Entry 7FP3 (X-ray diffraction, 1.76 A resolution); this record covers chains A and B.

[Chain A]
Molecule: Pre-mRNA-splicing factor 8
Organism: Saccharomyces cerevisiae S288C
UniProt: P33334 (PRP8_YEAST); residues 1836-2090 here = UniProt positions 1836-2090
Amino-acid sequence (258 residues; each row starts with the number of its first residue):
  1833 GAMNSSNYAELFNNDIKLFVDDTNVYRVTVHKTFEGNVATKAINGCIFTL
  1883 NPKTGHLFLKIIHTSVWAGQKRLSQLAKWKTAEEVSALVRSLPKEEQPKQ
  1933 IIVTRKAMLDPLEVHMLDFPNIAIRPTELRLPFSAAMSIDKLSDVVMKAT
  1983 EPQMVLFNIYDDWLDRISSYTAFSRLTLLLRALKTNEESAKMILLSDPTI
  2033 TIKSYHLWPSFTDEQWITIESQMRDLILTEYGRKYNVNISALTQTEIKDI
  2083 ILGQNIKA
Unresolved in the structure: 2070-2090
Sequence notes: expression tag (1833-1835)
Residues lining bound ligands: WDH (N,N~2~-diethyl-N~2~-(2-methylpyrimidin-4-yl)glycinamide): Ile1848, Leu1850, Asn1883, Thr1886, His1888, Phe1890, Leu1924, Glu1928, Gln1929, Pro1930
Swiss-Prot annotation at these positions:
  - mutagenesis: Asp1853 (D1853A: Alters protein folding. Severely impaired growth. Strongly reduced growth at 35 degrees Celsius; when associated with A-1854; D1853N: Reduced growth at 30 degrees Celsius ...), Asp1854 (D1854A: Reduced growth at 30 degrees Celsius. Strongly reduced growth at 16 degrees Celsius. Strongly reduced growth at 35 degrees Celsius; when associated with A-1853 ...), Thr1855 (T1855A: Reduced growth at 30 degrees Celsius. Strongly reduced growth at 16 degrees Celsius), Thr1936 (T1936A: Reduced growth at 30 degrees Celsius. Strongly reduced growth at 16 degrees Celsius), Arg1937 (R1937K: Severely impaired growth. Reduced growth at 30 degrees Celsius. Strongly reduced growth at 16 degrees Celsius)

[Chain B]
Molecule: A1 cistron-splicing factor AAR2
Organism: Saccharomyces cerevisiae S288C
UniProt: P32357 (AAR2_YEAST); aligned to UniProt positions 1-317 over residues 1-317
Amino-acid sequence (308 residues; row label = number of the first residue in the row; note: 13 numbers in that range are skipped by the numbering (no residue carries them; nothing is unmodelled there); numbers below 1 keep their minus sign (Gly-3 is residue -3)):
    -3 GAMAMNTVPFTSAPIEVTIGIDQYSFNVKENQPFHGIKDIPIGHVHVIHF
    47 QHADNSSMRYGYWFDCRMGNFYIQYDPKDGLYKMMEERDGAKFENIVHNF
    97 KERQMMVSYPKIDEDDTWYNLTEFVQMDKIRKIVRKDENQFSYVDSSMTT
   147 VQENEL
   166 SSSSSDPAHSLNYTVINFKSREAIRPGHEMEDFLDKSYYLNTVMLQGIFK
   216 NSSNYFGELQFAFLNAMFFGNYGSSLQWHAMIELICSSATVPKHMLDKLD
   266 EILYYQIKTLPEQYSDILLNERVWNICLYSSFQKNSLHNTEKIMENKYPE
   316 LL
Unresolved in the structure: -3 to 0, 166-169
Sequence notes: expression tag (-3 to 0); conflict Ser166 (Leu153 in P32357), Ser167 (Lys154 in P32357), Ser170 (Asp in P32357)
Swiss-Prot annotation at these positions:
  - region: Leu261 to Ile282 (Leucine-zipper)
  - modified residue: Ser253 (Phosphoserine), Thr274 (Phosphothreonine)

[Interface between chain A and chain B]
Residue-residue contacts (16; chain A residue first):
  Gln1907(A) - Leu199(B)
  Leu1908(A) - Met195(B)  hydrophobic
  Trp1911(A) - Glu194(B)
  Trp1911(A) - Met195(B)  hydrophobic
  Trp1911(A) - Phe198(B)  hydrophobic
  Asp1942(A) - Lys184(B)  salt bridge
  Asp1942(A) - Phe198(B)
  Glu1945(A) - Lys184(B)  salt bridge
  Val1946(A) - Ile189(B)  hydrophobic
  Val1946(A) - Glu194(B)
  Val1946(A) - Phe198(B)  hydrophobic
  His1947(A) - Glu194(B)  salt bridge
  Leu1949(A) - Lys184(B)
  Leu1949(A) - Ser185(B)
  Leu1949(A) - Arg186(B)
  Asp1950(A) - Arg186(B)  salt bridge

[Summary]
The interface between chain A and chain B involves 9 residues on one side and 8 on the other; the contacts
include 4 salt bridges. Among the polar pairs are Asp1942(A)-Lys184(B), Glu1945(A)-Lys184(B) and
His1947(A)-Glu194(B). Bound to chain A: compound WDH.
Chain A is Pre-mRNA-splicing factor 8 and chain B is A1 cistron-splicing factor AAR2, both from Saccharomyces
cerevisiae S288C; the structure, PanDDA analysis group deposition -- Aar2/RNaseH in complex with fragment
P08F11 from the F2X-Universal Library, was determined by X-ray diffraction (same publication as 5ST0, 5ST1,
5ST2, 5ST3, 5ST4, 5ST5 and 248 further entries).
